Entry 6NNC (X-ray diffraction, 1.80 A resolution); this record covers chain A.

Chain A:
Name: Dihydrofolate reductase
Organism: Mycobacterium tuberculosis (strain ATCC 25618 / H37Rv)
Notes: EC 1.5.1.3
Reference sequence: P9WNX1 (DYR_MYCTU); residues 1-159 here correspond to UniProt positions 3-161 (UniProt number = residue number + 2)
Amino-acid sequence (159 residues; row label = number of the first residue in the row):
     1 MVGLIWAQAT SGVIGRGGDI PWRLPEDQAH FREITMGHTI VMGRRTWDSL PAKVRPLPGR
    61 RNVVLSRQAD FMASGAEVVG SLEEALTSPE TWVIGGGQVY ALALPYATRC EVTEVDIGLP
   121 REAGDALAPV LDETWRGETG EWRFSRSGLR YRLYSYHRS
Curated features (UniProtKB/Swiss-Prot):
  - binding site (substrate): Ile5 to Ala7, Asp27, Arg32, Arg60, Tyr100, Thr113
  - binding site (NADP(+)): Trp6, Ala7, Ile14 to Asp19, Gly43 to Thr46, Leu65 to Gln68, Gly80, Ile94 to Val99
Ion coordination: Co2+: His38 (shared with 1 residue of chain B)
Small-molecule neighbours:
  - ly231514 (LYA; 2-{4-[2-(2-amino-4-oxo-4,7-dihydro-3H-pyrrolo[2,3-d]pyrimidin-5-yl)-ethyl]-benzoylamino}-pentanedioic acid): Ile5, Trp6, Ala7, Ile20, Asp27, Gln28, Ala29, His30, Phe31, Arg32, Leu50, Val54, Leu57, Pro58, Arg60, Ile94, Tyr100, Thr113
  - NADPH (NDP; NADPH dihydro-nicotinamide-adenine-dinucleotide phosphate): Trp6, Ala7, Ile14, Gly15, Arg16, Gly18, Asp19, Ile20, Trp22, Gly43, Arg44, Arg45, Thr46, Ser49, Leu65, Ser66, Arg67, Gln68, Gly80, Ile94, Gly95, Gly96, Gly97, Gln98, Val99, Tyr100, Leu102, Ala126

Overview:
Chain A binds NADPH and ly231514. From UniProt: 8 substrate-binding residues and 23 NADP+-binding residues.
Chain A is Dihydrofolate reductase (Mycobacterium tuberculosis (strain ATCC 25618 / H37Rv)); the structure,
Structure of Dihydrofolate reductase from Mycobacterium tuberculosis in complex with NADPH and pemetrexed, was
determined by X-ray diffraction (same publication as 6NND, 6NNE, 6NNH and 6NNI).
